PDB entry 7L1U | electron microscopy, 3.20 A resolution | chains A and H of the 6 polymer chains in the assembly

[Chain A]
Protein: Engineered Guanine nucleotide-binding protein subunit alpha
Source organism: Homo sapiens
Chain sequence (244 residues; row label = number of the first residue in the row; note: 141 numbers in that range are skipped by the numbering (no residue carries them; nothing is unmodelled there)):
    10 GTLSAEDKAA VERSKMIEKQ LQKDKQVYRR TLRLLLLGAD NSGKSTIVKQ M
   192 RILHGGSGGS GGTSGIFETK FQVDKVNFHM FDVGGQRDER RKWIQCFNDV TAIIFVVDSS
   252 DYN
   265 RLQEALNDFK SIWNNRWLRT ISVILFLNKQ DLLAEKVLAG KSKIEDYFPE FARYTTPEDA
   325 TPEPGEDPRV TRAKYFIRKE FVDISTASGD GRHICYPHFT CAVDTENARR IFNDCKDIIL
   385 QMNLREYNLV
Disordered / not traced: 10, 192-206

[Chain H]
Protein: single-chain antibody Fv fragment (svFv16)
Source organism: Mus musculus
Notes: antibody fragment or engineered binder
Chain sequence (250 residues; numbered -1 to 248; the number before each row is that of its first residue; numbers below 1 keep their minus sign (Gly-1 is residue -1)):
    -1 GSDVQLVESG GGLVQPGGSR KLSCSASGFA FSSFGMHWVR QAPEKGLEWV AYISSGSGTI
    59 YYADTVKGRF TISRDDPKNT LFLQMTSLRS EDTAMYYCVR SIYYYGSSPF DFWGQGTTLT
   119 VSSGGGGSGG GGSGGGGSDI VMTQATSSVP VTPGESVSIS CRSSKSLLHS NGNTYLYWFL
   179 QRPGQSPQLL IYRMSNLASG VPDRFSGSGS GTAFTLTISR LEAEDVGVYY CMQHLEYPLT
   239 FGAGTKLELK
Disordered / not traced: -1 to 0, 121-134, 248
Disulfides: Cys22-Cys96, Cys159-Cys229

[How chain A and chain H interact]
Residue-residue contacts (24; chain A residue first):
  Thr11(A) - His167(H)  hydrogen bond (backbone-side chain)
  Ser13(A) - His167(H)
  Ser13(A) - Tyr173(H)
  Ser13(A) - Leu233(H)
  Ala14(A) - His232(H)
  Ala14(A) - Leu233(H)
  Ala14(A) - Tyr235(H)  hydrophobic
  Glu15(A) - Tyr101(H)
  Glu15(A) - Pro107(H)
  Glu15(A) - Tyr173(H)
  Glu15(A) - Tyr175(H)  hydrogen bond
  Glu15(A) - Arg191(H)  salt bridge
  Glu15(A) - His232(H)  salt bridge
  Asp16(A) - Asn169(H)
  Ala18(A) - Tyr101(H)  hydrophobic
  Ala19(A) - Tyr101(H)
  Glu21(A) - Ser52(H)  hydrogen bond
  Glu21(A) - Ser53(H)
  Glu21(A) - Gly56(H)
  Glu21(A) - Thr57(H)  hydrogen bond
  Arg22(A) - Tyr101(H)
  Arg22(A) - Tyr102(H)
  Met25(A) - Ser53(H)
  Met25(A) - Gly54(H)
Interface residues without a listed pair, chain A (11 interface residues in all): Leu12
Interface residues without a listed pair, chain H (17 interface residues in all): Ile100

[In short]
11 residues of chain A face 17 of chain H across their interface; the contacts include 4 hydrogen bonds and 2
salt bridges. Polar pairs include Glu15(A)-Arg191(H), Glu15(A)-His232(H) and Thr11(A)-His167(H).
Here chain A is Engineered Guanine nucleotide-binding protein subunit alpha (Homo sapiens) and chain H is
single-chain antibody Fv fragment (svFv16) (Mus musculus). Entry 7L1U (Orexin Receptor 2 (OX2R) in Complex
with G Protein and Natural Peptide-Agonist Orexin B (OxB)) was determined by electron microscopy (same
publication as 7L1V).
